6NSP - chain A; structure by X-ray diffraction, 2.31 A resolution.

== Chain A ==
Molecule: High affinity nerve growth factor receptor
From: Homo sapiens
Notes: EC 2.7.10.1; fragment: kinase domain
Reference sequence: P04629 (NTRK1_HUMAN), isoform P04629-4; residues 500-796 here correspond to UniProt positions 402-698 (UniProt number = residue number - 98)
Sequence (297 residues; each row starts with the number of its first residue):
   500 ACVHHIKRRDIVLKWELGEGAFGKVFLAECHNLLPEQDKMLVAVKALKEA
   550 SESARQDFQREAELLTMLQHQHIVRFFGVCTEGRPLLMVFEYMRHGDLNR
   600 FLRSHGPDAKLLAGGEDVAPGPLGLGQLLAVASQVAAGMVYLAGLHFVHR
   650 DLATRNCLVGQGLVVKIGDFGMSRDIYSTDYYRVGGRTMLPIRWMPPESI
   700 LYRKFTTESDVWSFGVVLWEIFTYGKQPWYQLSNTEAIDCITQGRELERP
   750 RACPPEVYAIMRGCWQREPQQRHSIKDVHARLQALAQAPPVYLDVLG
Not modelled in the structure: 609-611, 796
Residues lining bound ligands: L0P (N-(8-methyl-2-phenylimidazo[1,2-a]pyridin-3-yl)-2-(3-oxo-2,3-dihydro-4H-1,4-benzothiazin-4-yl)acetamide): Phe521, Lys544, Glu560, Leu564, Leu567, Ile572, Val573, Met587, Phe589, Phe646, His648, Ile666, Gly667, Asp668, Phe669, Gly670, Arg673

== Summary ==
Chain A binds compound L0P.
Chain A is High affinity nerve growth factor receptor (Homo sapiens); the structure, Trk-A in complex with
ligand 9, was determined by X-ray diffraction, deposited together with 6NPT and 6NSS.
